2UU9 - chains A and J of the 23 polymer chains in the assembly; structure by X-ray diffraction, 3.10 A resolution.

[Chain A]
Molecule: 16S RRNA
Source organism: Thermus thermophilus
Sequence (1522 nucleotides; row label = number of the first residue in the row; note: 44 numbers in that range are skipped by the numbering (no residue carries them; nothing is unmodelled there); a row labelled like 189A-189L holds insertion residues (189A, then the next letters in order); numbering starts at 0):
     0 UUUGUUGGAG AGUUUGAUCC UGGCUCAGGG UGAACGCUGG CGGCGUGCCU AAGACAUGCA
    60 AGUCGUGCGG GCCG
    76 CGGGGUUUU
    88 ACUCCG
    96 UGGUCAGCGG CGGACGGGUG AGUAACGCGU GGGU
  129A G
   130 ACCUACCCGG AAGAGGGGGA CAACCCGGGG AAACUCGGGC UAAUCCCCCA UGUGGACCCG
189A-189L CCCCUUGGGGUG
   190 UGUCCAAAGG GCUUU
   216 GCCCGCUUCC GGAUGGGCCC GCGUCCCAUC AGCUAGUUGG UGGGGUAAUG GCCCACCAAG
   276 GCGACGACGG GUAGCCGGUC UGAGAGGAUG GCCGGCCACA GGGGCACUGA GACACGGGCC
   336 CCACUCCUAC GGGAGGCAGC AGUUAGGAAU CUUCCGCAAU GGGCGCAAGC CUGACGGAGC
   396 GACGCCGCUU GGAGGAAGAA GCCCUUCGGG GUGUAAACUC CUGA
   441 ACCCGGGACG AAACCCCC
   460 GA
   470 CGAGGGGA
   479 CUGACGGUAC CGGGGUAA
   498 UAGCGCCGGC CAACUCCGUG CCAGCAGCCG CGGUAAUACG GAGGGCGCGA GCGUUACCCG
   558 GAUUCACUGG GCGUAAAGGG CGUGUAGGCG GCCUGGGGCG UCCCAUGUGA AAGACCACGG
   618 CUCAACCGUG GGGGAGCGUG GGAUACGCUC AGGCUAGACG GUGGGAGAGG GUGGUGGAAU
   678 UCCCGGAGUA GCGGUGAAAU GCGCAGAUAC CGGGAGGAAC GCCGAUGGCG AAGGCAGCCA
   738 CCUGGUCCAC CCGUGACGCU GAGGCGCGAA AGCGUGGGGA GCAAACCGGA UUAGAUACCC
   798 GGGUAGUCCA CGCCCUAAAC GAUGCGCGCU AGGUCUCUGG GUCU
   848 CCUGGGGGCC GAAGCUAACG CGUUAAGCGC GCCGCCUGGG GAGUACGGCC GCAAGGCUGA
   908 AACUCAAAGG AAUUGACGGG GGCCCGCACA AGCGGUGGAG CAUGUGGUUU AAUUCGAAGC
   968 AACGCGAAGA ACCUUACCAG GCCUUGACAU GCUA
 1001A G
  1002 GGAACCCGGG UGAAAGCCUG GGGUGCCCC
1030A-1030D GCGA
  1031 GGGGAGCCCU AGCACAGGUG CUGCAUGGCC GUCGUCAGCU CGUGCCGUGA GGUGUUGGGU
  1091 UAAGUCCCGC AACGAGCGCA ACCCCCGCCG UUAGUUGCCA GCGGUUCGGC CGGGCACUCU
  1151 AACGGGACUG CCCGCG
  1168 AAAGCGGGAG GAAGGAGGGG ACGACGUCUG GUCAGCAUGG CCCUUACGGC CUGGGCGACA
  1228 CACGUGCUAC AAUGCCCACU ACAAAGCGAU GCCACCCGGC AACGGGGAGC UAAUCGCAAA
  1288 AAGGUGGGCC CAGUUCGGAU UGGGGUCUGC AACCCGACCC CAUGAAGCCG GAAUCGCUAG
  1348 UAAUCGCGGA UCAGCC
 1363A A
  1364 UGCCGCGGUG AAUACGUUCC CGGGCCUUGU ACACACCGCC CGUCACGCCA UGGGAGCGGG
  1424 CUCUACCCGA AGUCGCCGG
1442A-1442B GA
  1443 GCCUA
  1452 C
  1456 GGGCAGGCGC CGAGGGUAGG GCCCGUGACU GGGGCGAAGU CGUAACAAGG UAGCUGUACC
  1516 GGAAGGUGCG GCUGGAUCAC CUCCUUUCU
Not modelled in the structure: 0-4, 1534-1538
Bound ions: Mg2+ site 1: U12, G22; Mg2+ site 2: U12, C526, G527, A914; K+ site 1 near U14 (its only coordinating residue here); Mg2+ site 3 near G21 (its only coordinating residue here); Mg2+ site 4: U37, G38; Mg2+ site 5: C48, G115; Mg2+ site 6 near A53 (its only coordinating residue here); Mg2+ site 7: G61, U62, G105; Mg2+ site 8: G107, G324, G326; Mg2+ site 9: A109, G331; Mg2+ site 10 near G115 (its only coordinating residue here); Mg2+ site 11: A116, G117, G289; 77 more Mg2+ sites not listed; 21 more K+ sites not listed
Residues lining bound ligands: paromomycin (PAR): G1405, U1406, C1407, A1408, C1409, G1489, C1490, G1491, A1492, A1493, G1494, U1495, C1496
Reported in the primary citation:
  - Mg2+ coordination: C518

[Chain J]
Name: 30S ribosomal protein S10
Source organism: Thermus thermophilus
UniProtKB: Q5SHN7 (RS10_THET8); residues 2-105 here correspond to UniProt positions 1-104 (UniProt number = residue number - 1)
Amino-acid sequence (105 residues; numbered 1 to 105; the number before each row is that of its first residue):
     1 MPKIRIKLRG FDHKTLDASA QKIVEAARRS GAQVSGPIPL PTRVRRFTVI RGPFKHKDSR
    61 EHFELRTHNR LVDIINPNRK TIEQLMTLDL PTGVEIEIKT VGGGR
Not modelled in the structure: 1-2, 102-105

[Interface between chain A and chain J]
Pairs across the interface - 73 pairs, chain A then chain J:
  G963(A) with Phe54(J), sugar contact
  A964(A) with Phe54(J), sugar contact; Lys55(J), hydrogen bond to the sugar
  A969(A) with Lys55(J), salt bridge to the phosphate
  C972(A) with Lys55(J), sugar contact; His56(J), sugar contact; Lys57(J), salt bridge to the phosphate
  G973(A) with Ile50(J), sugar contact; Pro53(J), sugar contact; Phe54(J), base contact; Lys55(J), hydrogen bond to the sugar; Lys57(J), salt bridge to the phosphate
  A975(A) with Thr48(J), base contact; Lys57(J), salt bridge to the phosphate; Arg60(J), base contact
  G1058(A) with Pro53(J), base contact
  C1059(A) with Arg51(J), sugar contact; Pro53(J), base contact
  C1060(A) with Arg51(J), sugar contact; Gly52(J), sugar contact; His56(J), hydrogen bond to the base
  G1061(A) with His56(J), hydrogen bond to the sugar; Ser59(J), phosphate contact
  A1123(A) with Gly36(J), phosphate contact; Pro37(J), hydrogen bond to the sugar; Ile38(J), hydrogen bond to the sugar; Pro39(J), base contact
  G1124(A) with Ser35(J), phosphate contact; Gly36(J), phosphate contact; Ile38(J), sugar contact
  U1125(A) with Arg5(J), hydrogen bond to the base; Ser35(J), phosphate contact; Ile38(J), phosphate contact; Asp73(J), base contact
  U1150(A) with Pro39(J), hydrogen bond to the sugar; Leu40(J), sugar contact; Pro41(J), sugar contact
  A1151(A) with Pro39(J), sugar contact; Leu40(J), sugar contact; Pro41(J), phosphate contact; Thr42(J), hydrogen bond to the phosphate; Arg70(J), hydrogen bond to the phosphate
  A1152(A) with His13(J), hydrogen bond to the phosphate; Asp17(J), sugar contact; His68(J), salt bridge to the phosphate; Arg70(J), salt bridge to the phosphate
  C1153(A) with His13(J), salt bridge to the phosphate
  A1188(A) with Arg51(J), phosphate contact
  C1189(A) with Arg51(J), salt bridge to the phosphate; Glu61(J), phosphate contact
  G1197(A) with His56(J), base contact
  G1198(A) with Pro53(J), base contact; Phe54(J), sugar contact
  U1199(A) with Phe54(J), sugar contact
  G1202(A) with Pro53(J), base contact
  G1253(A) with Val44(J), phosphate contact
  C1254(A) with Arg43(J), salt bridge to the phosphate; Val44(J), phosphate contact; Arg45(J), phosphate contact
  G1255(A) with Arg43(J), salt bridge to the phosphate
  U1278(A) with Glu97(J), hydrogen bond to the base
  A1279(A) with Arg9(J), salt bridge to the phosphate; Arg43(J), hydrogen bond to the base
  A1280(A) with Lys7(J), phosphate contact; Leu40(J), sugar contact; Pro41(J), sugar contact
  U1281(A) with Arg5(J), base contact; Lys7(J), base contact
  C1366(A) with Arg60(J), hydrogen bond to the sugar
  C1367(A) with Thr48(J), hydrogen bond to the sugar; Arg60(J), sugar contact; His62(J), hydrogen bond to the sugar
  G1368(A) with His62(J), salt bridge to the phosphate
Also at the interface, not in a pair above, chain A (35 interface residues in all): A965, G971
Also at the interface, not in a pair above, chain J (36 interface residues in all): Arg28, Val34, Leu71

[In short]
35 residues of chain A and 36 residues of chain J are in contact, with 16 hydrogen bonds and 12 salt bridges.
Among the polar pairs are C1060(A)-His56(J), U1125(A)-Arg5(J) and U1278(A)-Glu97(J). Bound to chain A:
paromomycin. U12(A) and G22(A) form the Mg2+ site 1. From the paper: Mg2+ coordination by C518(A).
Chain A is 16S RRNA and chain J is 30S ribosomal protein S10, both from Thermus thermophilus; the structure,
Structure of the Thermus thermophilus 30S ribosomal subunit complexed with a Valine-ASL with cmo5U in position
..., was determined by X-ray diffraction, deposited together with 2UUC, 2UUA and 2UUB.
